4RHV - chains 2 and 4 of the 4 polymer chains in the assembly; structure by X-ray diffraction, 3.00 A resolution.

[Chain 2]
Molecule: Human rhinovirus 14 coat protein (subunit VP2)
Source organism: Human rhinovirus 14
UniProtKB: P03303 (POLG_HRV14); residues 1-262 here correspond to UniProt positions 69-330 (UniProt number = residue number + 68)
Chain sequence (262 residues; numbered 1 to 262; the number before each row is that of its first residue):
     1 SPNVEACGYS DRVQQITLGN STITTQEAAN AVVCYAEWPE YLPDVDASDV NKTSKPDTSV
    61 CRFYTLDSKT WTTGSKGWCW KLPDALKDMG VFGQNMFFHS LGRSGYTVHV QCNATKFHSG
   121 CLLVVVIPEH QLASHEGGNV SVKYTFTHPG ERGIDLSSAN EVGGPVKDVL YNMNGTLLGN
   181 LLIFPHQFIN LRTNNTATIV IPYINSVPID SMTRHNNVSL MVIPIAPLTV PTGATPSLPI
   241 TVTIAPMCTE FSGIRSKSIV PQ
Disordered / not traced: 1-7
Construct notes: conflict Leu170 (Ile239 in P03303)

[Chain 4]
Molecule: Human rhinovirus 14 coat protein (subunit VP4)
Source organism: Human rhinovirus 14
UniProtKB: P03303 (POLG_HRV14); numbering as in UniProt (aligned over 1-68)
Chain sequence (68 residues; row label = number of the first residue in the row):
     1 GAQVSTQKSG SHENQNILTN GSNQTFTVIN YYKDAASTSS AGQSLSMDPS KFTEPVKDLM
    61 LKGAPALN
Disordered / not traced: 1-28

[Chain 2 / chain 4 interface]
Pairs across the interface (22):
  Ser10(2) with Asn68(4), hydrogen bond (side chain-backbone)
  Asp11(2) with Asp58(4); Ala66(4); Asn68(4), hydrogen bond (backbone-side chain)
  Arg12(2) with Leu67(4); Asn68(4), hydrogen bond (side chain-backbone)
  Gln14(2) with Asp58(4)
  Ala29(2) with Leu67(4), hydrophobic
  Asn30(2) with Val56(4); Lys57(4), hydrogen bond (side chain-backbone); Asp58(4), hydrogen bond (side chain-backbone); Met60(4)
  Ala31(2) with Pro55(4); Val56(4); Lys57(4), hydrogen bond (backbone-backbone)
  Val32(2) with Pro55(4)
  Val33(2) with Pro55(4), hydrogen bond (backbone-backbone); Lys57(4)
  Tyr35(2) with Lys51(4); Phe52(4), hydrophobic
  Trp38(2) with Lys57(4)
  Thr193(2) with Leu67(4)
Other interface residues (no listed pair), chain 2 (15 interface residues in all): Tyr9, Ala28, Ala36

[Overview]
15 residues of chain 2 face 10 of chain 4 across their interface; the contacts include 7 hydrogen bonds. Among
the polar pairs are Ser10(2)-Asn68(4), Asp11(2)-Asn68(4) and Arg12(2)-Asn68(4).
Here chain 2 is Human rhinovirus 14 coat protein (subunit VP2) and chain 4 is Human rhinovirus 14 coat protein
(subunit VP4), both from Human rhinovirus 14. Entry 4RHV (The use of molecular-replacement phases for the
refinement of the human rhinovirus 14 structure) was determined by X-ray diffraction.
